PDB entry 6J2M | X-ray diffraction, 1.13 A resolution | chain A

[Chain A]
Molecule: Peptidyl-prolyl cis-trans isomerase FKBP53
Source organism: Arabidopsis thaliana
Notes: EC 5.2.1.8
UniProtKB: Q93ZG9 (FKB53_ARATH); residue numbers follow UniProt; this construct covers 360-477
Amino-acid sequence (123 residues; numbered 355 to 477; the number before each row is that of its first residue):
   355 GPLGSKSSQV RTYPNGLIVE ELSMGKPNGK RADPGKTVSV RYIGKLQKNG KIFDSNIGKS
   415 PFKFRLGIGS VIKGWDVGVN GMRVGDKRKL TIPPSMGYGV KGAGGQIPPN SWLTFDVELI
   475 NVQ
Disordered / not traced: 355-366
Sequence notes: expression tag (355-359)
Residues lining bound ligands: FK5 (8-deethyl-8-[but-3-enyl]-ascomycin): Y396, F407, D408, F416, S424, V425, I426, W429, G451, Y452, A457, G458, I461, F469
Reported in the primary citation:
  - binding site for FK5: Y396, D408, F416, V425, I426, W429, Y452, F469

[Summary]
Bound to chain A: compound FK5. From the paper: a binding site for FK5 at Y396, D408 and F416 among others.
Chain A is Peptidyl-prolyl cis-trans isomerase FKBP53 (Arabidopsis thaliana); the structure, Crystal structure
of AtFKBP53 C-terminal domain, was determined by X-ray diffraction together with 6J2Z from the same study.
